7UBN - chains A and C of the 11 polymer chains in the assembly; structure by electron microscopy, 3.36 A resolution.

[Chain A]
Molecule: DNA-directed RNA polymerase subunit alpha
From: Escherichia coli
Notes: EC 2.7.7.6
UniProtKB: P0A7Z4 (RPOA_ECOLI); residue numbers follow UniProt; this construct covers 1-329
Amino-acid sequence (329 residues; numbered 1 to 329; the number before each row is that of its first residue):
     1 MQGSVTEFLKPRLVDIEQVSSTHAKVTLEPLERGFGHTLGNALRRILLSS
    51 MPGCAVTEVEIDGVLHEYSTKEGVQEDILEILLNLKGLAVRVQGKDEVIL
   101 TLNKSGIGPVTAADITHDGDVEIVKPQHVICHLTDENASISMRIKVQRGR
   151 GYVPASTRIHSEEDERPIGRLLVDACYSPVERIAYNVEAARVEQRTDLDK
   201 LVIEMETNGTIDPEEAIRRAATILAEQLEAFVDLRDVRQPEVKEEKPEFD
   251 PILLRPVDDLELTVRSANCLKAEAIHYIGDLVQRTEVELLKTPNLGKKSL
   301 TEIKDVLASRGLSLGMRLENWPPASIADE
Unresolved in the structure: 1-5, 236-329
UniProt features mapped onto this chain:
  - region: E162 to E165 (Required for interaction with Crp at class II promoters)
  - modified residue: R265 (ADP-ribosylarginine), K297 (N6-acetyllysine), K298 (N6-acetyllysine)
  - mutagenesis: R45 (R45C: In rpoA112; temperature-sensitive, blocks RNA polymerase assembly), E162 to E165 (5-fold decrease in CRP-class II promoter-dependent transcription), E165 (E165K: 5-fold decrease in CRP-class II promoter-dependent transcription), R191 (R191C: In rpoA101; temperature-sensitive)

[Chain C]
Molecule: DNA-directed RNA polymerase subunit beta
From: Escherichia coli
Notes: EC 2.7.7.6
UniProtKB: P0A8V4 (RPOB_ECO57); numbering as in UniProt (aligned over 1-1342)
Amino-acid sequence (1342 residues; numbered 1 to 1342; the number before each row is that of its first residue):
     1 MVYSYTEKKRIRKDFGKRPQVLDVPYLLSIQLDSFQKFIEQDPEGQYGLE
    51 AAFRSVFPIQSYSGNSELQYVSYRLGEPVFDVQECQIRGVTYSAPLRVKL
   101 RLVIYEREAPEGTVKDIKEQEVYMGEIPLMTDNGTFVINGTERVIVSQLH
   151 RSPGVFFDSDKGKTHSSGKVLYNARIIPYRGSWLDFEFDPKDNLFVRIDR
   201 RRKLPATIILRALNYTTEQILDLFFEKVIFEIRDNKLQMELVPERLRGET
   251 ASFDIEANGKVYVEKGRRITARHIRQLEKDDVKLIEVPVEYIAGKVVAKD
   301 YIDESTGELICAANMELSLDLLAKLSQSGHKRIETLFTNDLDHGPYISET
   351 LRVDPTNDRLSALVEIYRMMRPGEPPTREAAESLFENLFFSEDRYDLSAV
   401 GRMKFNRSLLREEIEGSGILSKDDIIDVMKKLIDIRNGKGEVDDIDHLGN
   451 RRIRSVGEMAENQFRVGLVRVERAVKERLSLGDLDTLMPQDMINAKPISA
   501 AVKEFFGSSQLSQFMDQNNPLSEITHKRRISALGPGGLTRERAGFEVRDV
   551 HPTHYGRVCPIETPEGPNIGLINSLSVYAQTNEYGFLETPYRKVTDGVVT
   601 DEIHYLSAIEEGNYVIAQANSNLDEEGHFVEDLVTCRSKGESSLFSRDQV
   651 DYMDVSTQQVVSVGASLIPFLEHDDANRALMGANMQRQAVPTLRADKPLV
   701 GTGMERAVAVDSGVTAVAKRGGVVQYVDASRIVIKVNEDEMYPGEAGIDI
   751 YNLTKYTRSNQNTCINQMPCVSLGEPVERGDVLADGPSTDLGELALGQNM
   801 RVAFMPWNGYNFEDSILVSERVVQEDRFTTIHIQELACVSRDTKLGPEEI
   851 TADIPNVGEAALSKLDESGIVYIGAEVTGGDILVGKVTPKGETQLTPEEK
   901 LLRAIFGEKASDVKDSSLRVPNGVSGTVIDVQVFTRDGVEKDKRALEIEE
   951 MQLKQAKKDLSEELQILEAGLFSRIRAVLVAGGVEAEKLDKLPRDRWLEL
  1001 GLTDEEKQNQLEQLAEQYDELKHEFEKKLEAKRRKITQGDDLAPGVLKIV
  1051 KVYLAVKRRIQPGDKMAGRHGNKGVISKINPIEDMPYDENGTPVDIVLNP
  1101 LGVPSRMNIGQILETHLGMAAKGIGDKINAMLKQQQEVAKLREFIQRAYD
  1151 LGADVRQKVDLSTFSDEEVMRLAENLRKGMPIATPVFDGAKEAEIKELLK
  1201 LGDLPTSGQIRLYDGRTGEQFERPVTVGYMYMLKLNHLVDDKMHARSTGS
  1251 YSLVTQQPLGGKAQFGGQRFGEMEVWALEAYGAAYTLQEMLTVKSDDVNG
  1301 RTKMYKNIVDGNHQMEPGMPESFNVLLKEIRSLGINIELEDE
Unresolved in the structure: 1-3
UniProt features mapped onto this chain:
  - modified residue (N6-acetyllysine): K1022, K1200

[Chain A / chain C interface]
Pairs across the interface - 70 pairs, chain A then chain C:
  N41(A) - G1215(C)
  N41(A) - R1216(C)  hydrogen bond (side chain-backbone)
  N41(A) - T1217(C)  hydrogen bond (side chain-backbone)
  N41(A) - G1218(C)
  R44(A) - Y1087(C)
  R44(A) - G1091(C)
  R45(A) - E1083(C)  hydrogen bond (side chain-backbone)
  R45(A) - D1084(C)  salt bridge
  R45(A) - G1215(C)  hydrogen bond (side chain-backbone)
  R45(A) - R1216(C)
  L48(A) - I1082(C)  hydrophobic
  S49(A) - E1083(C)
  L65(A) - I873(C)
  L65(A) - G874(C)
  H66(A) - I873(C)
  H66(A) - G874(C)
  H66(A) - V928(C)
  H66(A) - I929(C)
  Y68(A) - Y756(C)
  Y68(A) - T927(C)
  Y68(A) - I929(C)  hydrophobic
  Y68(A) - A1055(C)
  Y68(A) - K1057(C)
  T70(A) - A729(C)
  T70(A) - K755(C)
  K71(A) - D728(C)
  E72(A) - D728(C)
  G73(A) - Y726(C)
  G73(A) - D728(C)  hydrogen bond (backbone-side chain)
  V74(A) - D728(C)
  V74(A) - A729(C)  hydrogen bond (backbone-backbone)
  Q75(A) - D728(C)
  Q75(A) - A729(C)
  Q75(A) - V771(C)  hydrogen bond (side chain-backbone)
  D77(A) - K755(C)  salt bridge
  D77(A) - Y756(C)  hydrogen bond
  D77(A) - N766(C)
  D77(A) - M768(C)
  L79(A) - L693(C)  hydrophobic
  L79(A) - Y756(C)
  L79(A) - K1057(C)
  E80(A) - M768(C)
  L83(A) - R694(C)
  K86(A) - Q824(C)  hydrogen bond (side chain-backbone)
  K86(A) - E825(C)
  T134(A) - Y726(C)
  T134(A) - V727(C)  hydrogen bond (side chain-backbone)
  Y152(A) - E820(C)
  Y152(A) - V823(C)
  Y152(A) - Q824(C)
  Y152(A) - R1059(C)  hydrogen bond
  P154(A) - R1059(C)
  S156(A) - R1059(C)
  I159(A) - E876(C)
  E165(A) - K864(C)  salt bridge
  R166(A) - E876(C)  salt bridge
  I168(A) - Y872(C)  hydrophobic
  I168(A) - I873(C)
  I168(A) - A875(C)  hydrophobic
  D174(A) - D826(C)
  E181(A) - R821(C)  hydrogen bond (backbone-side chain)
  R182(A) - N1090(C)  hydrogen bond (side chain-backbone)
  R182(A) - G1091(C)
  R182(A) - T1092(C)
  I183(A) - G1091(C)
  A184(A) - E1089(C)
  A184(A) - N1090(C)
  A184(A) - G1091(C)
  Y185(A) - Y1087(C)
  Y185(A) - G1218(C)
Other interface residues (no listed pair), chain A (42 interface residues in all): E67, S69, E76, I107, D135, C176, V180, N186, E204
Other interface residues (no listed pair), chain C (46 interface residues in all): S730, P769, S772, L773, I831

[Summary]
42 residues of chain A and 46 residues of chain C are in contact, with 13 hydrogen bonds and 4 salt bridges.
Among the polar pairs are R45(A)-D1084(C), D77(A)-K755(C) and E165(A)-K864(C). From UniProt: 6 mutagenesis
sites on chain A.
Chain A is DNA-directed RNA polymerase subunit alpha and chain C is DNA-directed RNA polymerase subunit beta,
both from Escherichia coli; the structure, Transcription antitermination complex: NusA-containing "engaged"
Qlambda-loading complex, was determined by electron microscopy together with 7UBJ, 7UBL and 7UBM from the same
study.
